PDB entry 8XQW | electron microscopy, 2.90 A resolution | chains A and F of the 22 polymer chains in the assembly

# Chain A
Name: Fhl1
From: Chlamydomonas reinhardtii
Sequence (1182 residues; row label = number of the first residue in the row):
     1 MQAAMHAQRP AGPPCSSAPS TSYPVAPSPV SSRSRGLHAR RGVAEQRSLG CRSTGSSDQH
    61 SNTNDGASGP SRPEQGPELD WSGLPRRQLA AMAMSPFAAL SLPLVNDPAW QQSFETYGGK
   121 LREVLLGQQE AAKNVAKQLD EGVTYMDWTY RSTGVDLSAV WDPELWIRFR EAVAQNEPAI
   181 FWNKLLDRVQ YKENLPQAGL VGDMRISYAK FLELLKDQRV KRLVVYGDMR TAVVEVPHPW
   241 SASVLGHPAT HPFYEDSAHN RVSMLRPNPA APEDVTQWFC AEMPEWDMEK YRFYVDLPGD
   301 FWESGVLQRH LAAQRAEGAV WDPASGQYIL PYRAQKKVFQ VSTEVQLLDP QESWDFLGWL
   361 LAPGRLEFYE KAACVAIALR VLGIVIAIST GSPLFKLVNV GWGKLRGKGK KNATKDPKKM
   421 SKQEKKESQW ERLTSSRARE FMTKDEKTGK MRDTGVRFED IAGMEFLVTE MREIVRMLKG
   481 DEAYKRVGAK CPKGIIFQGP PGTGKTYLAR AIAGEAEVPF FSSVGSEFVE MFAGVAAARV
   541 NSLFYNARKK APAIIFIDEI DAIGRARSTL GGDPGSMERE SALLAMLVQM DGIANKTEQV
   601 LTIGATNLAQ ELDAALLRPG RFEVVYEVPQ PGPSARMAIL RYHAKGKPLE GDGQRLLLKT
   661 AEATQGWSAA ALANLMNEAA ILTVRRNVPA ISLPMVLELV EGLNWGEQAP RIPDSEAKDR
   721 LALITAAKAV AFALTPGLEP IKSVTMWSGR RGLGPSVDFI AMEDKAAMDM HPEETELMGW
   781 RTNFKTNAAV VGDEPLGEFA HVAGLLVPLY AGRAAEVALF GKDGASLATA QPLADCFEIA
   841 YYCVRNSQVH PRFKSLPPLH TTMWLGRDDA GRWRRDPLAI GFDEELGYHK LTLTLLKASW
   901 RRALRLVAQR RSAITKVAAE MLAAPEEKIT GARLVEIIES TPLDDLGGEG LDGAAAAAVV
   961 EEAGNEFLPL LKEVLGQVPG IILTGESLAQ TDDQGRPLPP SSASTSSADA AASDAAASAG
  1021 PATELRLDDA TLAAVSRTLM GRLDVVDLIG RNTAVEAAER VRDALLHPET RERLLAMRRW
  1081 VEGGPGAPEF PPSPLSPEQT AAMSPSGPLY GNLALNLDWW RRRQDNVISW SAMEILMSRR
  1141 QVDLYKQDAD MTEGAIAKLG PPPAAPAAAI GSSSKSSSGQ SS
Not modelled in the structure: 1-108, 391-420, 986-1023, 1165-1182
Metal / ion sites: Mg2+: T506 (together with AMP-PNP)
Ligand contacts: AMP-PNP (ANP; phosphoaminophosphonic acid-adenylate ester): D460, I461, A462, G463, M464, P500, P501, G502, T503, G504, K505, T506, Y507, N607, I639, Y642, H643, A669, A670, A673

# Chain F
Name: Ctap6
From: Chlamydomonas reinhardtii
Sequence (1024 residues; numbered 1 to 1024; the number before each row is that of its first residue):
     1 MKATGLPSLP ARALGAAGCS TSPRPAALGW SSRGCASGRR RACARVHVAD AEAVASGVAA
    61 TEAAAAVPAL PARATAVVAP LPEKNYGSLR GGRWPFLYDN VYGLPVVRQV ASYGEVLEGI
   121 RTGRISQVLW FQAPRAVTAS AAAPPPGLGG PQQPQPPPLA SPDGRCLVRF ANGQVKQAVI
   181 PPGEPRISQA LQQYGTAVSY IPLEPRYMPE LAAMRARGAQ EAVLGEVDTG AVATPVELPE
   241 DERRGAAVGP TAFEAVAAYG SPEQLAAALD DNYQAAAGQV AALLAEREAW VAEQEALEAA
   301 ARAERSMSDR AGGGGGGGGT ALVPSGGFSV GAWLDSIQLT NEQQAMVLKY VPILGPILGS
   361 GFIIGLYLLA RLVKGDLTDR LKMMDSEADK KKKTALKEAR IAFLEEEVPG LVAKGASLDD
   421 VRKRVQPVNA RLGTKLAIGD GEIQSTYEAC RLLLSEGVDL SAASSTAASG ALAQMESDER
   481 RAAAGAAEGG GEGGDAMNAM MEMGKLNTAR IRKATDPKIM DVKKRVRDVR RKLKRESKVQ
   541 LSDEIIFFDD IAGNKQAKVE LMEVVDFFRT PEKFKASGAR APKGVLLVGP PGNGKTLMAR
   601 AVAGESGVAF ISSSAAEFIE MYMGLGAARV RDLFNTARSV APCIIFIDEL DAVGRQRQGG
   661 GRSNDERDNT VNQLLTEMDG FEAEQQGIVV MGATNRKDVL DAALTRPGRF DRSIEVRRPD
   721 FQGRLEAVKV HLRDKPVAAE IDYVSLASLM GGMSGAQIAG VANTACFLAS RDGRSEVNQT
   781 DLTLAVEQAK YGRAYDQSRF VGAGRKKRFA VMEASIALAA TLLPAIEPVE YATIIPSTRS
   841 PLGRTVLKPH VGRYTTGVWT YRYLREQLLV ALAGRAGEEL VLGRDELSSL NQHRLQMARQ
   901 VAWKIMNSGM SSHPDYQHLR GLGSNYFDGS SEPGRFQQTT VVMDANQTRS EAVDADMEVE
   961 GLLNGGYKQV FELLVRNRAA LDALTELLLE REKISGEEVV QVVEELGHPE DLARRAQWAG
  1021 YELL
Not modelled in the structure: 1-67, 293-543, 794-798
Ligand contacts:
  - AMP-PNP (ANP; phosphoaminophosphonic acid-adenylate ester), molecule 1: I551, A552, N554, P591, G592, N593, G594, K595, T596, L597, H731, G755, A756, A759
  - AMP-PNP (ANP), molecule 2: D679, R706, R709

# Interface between chain A and chain F
Residue-residue contacts (111):
  R205(A) - A141(F)  hydrogen bond (side chain-backbone)
  R439(A) - E682(F)  salt bridge
  G502(A) - R706(F)
  R510(A) - F681(F)
  R510(A) - A683(F)
  F520(A) - F681(F)  hydrophobic
  S522(A) - F681(F)
  V524(A) - Q673(F)
  V524(A) - T676(F)
  S526(A) - N669(F)
  S526(A) - N672(F)
  S526(A) - Q673(F)  hydrogen bond
  E527(A) - R631(F)
  E527(A) - Q673(F)
  E530(A) - M623(F)
  M531(A) - M623(F)  hydrogen bond (backbone-backbone)
  M531(A) - L625(F)  hydrophobic
  E559(A) - R657(F)  salt bridge
  E559(A) - N672(F)
  A562(A) - N672(F)
  R565(A) - D665(F)  salt bridge
  R565(A) - D668(F)  salt bridge
  L570(A) - R662(F)  hydrogen bond (backbone-side chain)
  G571(A) - R662(F)  hydrogen bond (backbone-side chain)
  D573(A) - R662(F)  salt bridge
  P574(A) - M623(F)  hydrophobic
  G575(A) - M623(F)  hydrogen bond (backbone-side chain)
  S576(A) - R662(F)
  R579(A) - D665(F)  salt bridge
  R579(A) - E666(F)  salt bridge
  N607(A) - R657(F)
  E611(A) - Q658(F)  hydrogen bond
  K647(A) - G578(F)  hydrogen bond (side chain-backbone)
  P648(A) - S577(F)
  A670(A) - R706(F)
  A670(A) - P707(F)
  A671(A) - P707(F)  hydrophobic
  N674(A) - P707(F)
  N674(A) - G708(F)
  N674(A) - D711(F)  hydrogen bond
  N677(A) - A579(F)
  N677(A) - R580(F)  hydrogen bond (side chain-backbone)
  N677(A) - D711(F)  hydrogen bond
  E678(A) - D711(F)
  E678(A) - R712(F)  salt bridge
  A680(A) - A579(F)  hydrophobic
  I681(A) - E563(F)
  I681(A) - F567(F)  hydrophobic
  I681(A) - A579(F)
  I681(A) - R580(F)
  I681(A) - P582(F)
  V684(A) - K573(F)
  V684(A) - F574(F)  hydrophobic
  V684(A) - S577(F)
  R685(A) - V559(F)
  R685(A) - E563(F)
  E707(A) - E715(F)
  E707(A) - R717(F)
  E716(A) - E1022(F)
  A717(A) - G852(F)
  A717(A) - T856(F)
  A717(A) - V858(F)
  A717(A) - L1023(F)  hydrophobic
  R720(A) - T860(F)
  R720(A) - L1023(F)
  R751(A) - E932(F)  salt bridge
  R751(A) - P933(F)
  Y810(A) - H918(F)
  Y810(A) - L919(F)  hydrogen bond (side chain-backbone)
  R813(A) - S908(F)  hydrogen bond (side chain-backbone)
  R813(A) - G909(F)  hydrogen bond (side chain-backbone)
  R813(A) - H918(F)  hydrogen bond
  V817(A) - H918(F)
  K822(A) - Y861(F)
  K822(A) - M910(F)  hydrogen bond (side chain-backbone)
  K822(A) - S911(F)
  K822(A) - Q917(F)
  D823(A) - T860(F)
  D823(A) - Y861(F)
  D823(A) - R862(F)  salt bridge
  A825(A) - T860(F)
  A825(A) - Y861(F)  hydrogen bond (backbone-backbone)
  A825(A) - M910(F)
  S826(A) - W859(F)
  S826(A) - M910(F)
  L827(A) - W859(F)  hydrogen bond (backbone-backbone)
  L827(A) - L864(F)  hydrophobic
  L827(A) - K904(F)
  L827(A) - S908(F)
  L827(A) - M910(F)  hydrophobic
  A828(A) - G857(F)
  A830(A) - S908(F)
  Q831(A) - F927(F)
  L833(A) - H918(F)
  L833(A) - L919(F)
  A834(A) - N925(F)
  F837(A) - R920(F)
  F837(A) - A945(F)
  F837(A) - N946(F)
  Y841(A) - A945(F)
  H889(A) - R920(F)
  H889(A) - N946(F)
  H889(A) - T948(F)
  H889(A) - E951(F)  salt bridge
  L893(A) - D915(F)
  K897(A) - D915(F)  salt bridge
  K897(A) - L919(F)
  W900(A) - H918(F)
  W900(A) - L919(F)  hydrophobic
  D1150(A) - T948(F)  hydrogen bond
  D1150(A) - R949(F)  hydrogen bond (backbone-side chain)
Interface residues without a listed pair, chain A (77 interface residues in all): R452, P501, T506, A509, V529, F556, S568, L608, G646, I712, P713, S715, K718, L721, G824, D835, E884, L896
Interface residues without a listed pair, chain F (77 interface residues in all): A143, Y622, G624, G680, A703, T855, P914, G921, G923, G934, Q938, Q947, L1024

# In short
The chain A/chain F interface involves 77 residues from each chain, with 20 hydrogen bonds and 12 salt
bridges. Among the polar pairs are R439(A)-E682(F), E559(A)-R657(F) and R565(A)-D665(F). One AMP-PNP molecule
is bound between chain A and chain F. Bound to chain F: AMP-PNP.
Chain A is Fhl1 and chain F is Ctap6, both from Chlamydomonas reinhardtii; the structure, Cryo-EM structure of
the Ycf2-FtsHi motor complex from Chlamydomonas reinhardtii in AMPPNP bound state, was determined by electron
microscopy together with 8XQX from the same study.
